6NFU - chains B and C of the 3 polymer chains in the assembly; structure by X-ray diffraction, 2.09 A resolution.

Chain B:
Name: antibody fragment light chain
Organism: Mus musculus
Notes: antibody fragment or engineered binder
Sequence (212 residues; row label = number of the first residue in the row):
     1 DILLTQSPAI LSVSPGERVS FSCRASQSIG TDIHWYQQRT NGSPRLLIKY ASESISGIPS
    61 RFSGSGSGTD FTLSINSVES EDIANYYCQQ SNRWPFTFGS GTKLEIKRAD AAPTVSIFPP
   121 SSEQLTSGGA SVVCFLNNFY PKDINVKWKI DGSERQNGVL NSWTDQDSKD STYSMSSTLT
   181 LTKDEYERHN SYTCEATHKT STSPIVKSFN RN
Cystine bridges: Cys23-Cys88, Cys134-Cys194

Chain C:
Name: pH-gated potassium channel KcsA
Organism: Streptomyces lividans
UniProtKB: P0A334 (KCSA_STRLI); numbering as in UniProt (aligned over 22-124)
Sequence (103 residues; each row starts with the number of its first residue):
    22 SALHWRAAGA ATVLLVIVLL AGSYLAVLAE RGAPGAQLIT YPRALWWSVE TATTVAYGDL
    82 YPVTLWGRCV AVVVMVAGIT SFGLVTAALA TWFVGREQER RGH
Construct notes: engineered mutation Ala77 (Gly in P0A334), Cys90 (Leu in P0A334)
Bound ions: K+ site 1 near Thr75 (its only coordinating residue here); K+ site 2 near Ala77 (its only coordinating residue here)
Residues lining bound ligands:
  - 1EM ((1S)-2-hydroxy-1-[(nonanoyloxy)methyl]ethyl myristate): Leu41, Ser44, Tyr45, Tyr62, Pro63, Leu66, Trp67, Val70, Thr85, Leu86, Arg89, Val93
  - nonan-1-ol (F09): Leu46, Leu49, Ala50, Trp87, Val91
Swiss-Prot annotation at these positions:
  - motif: Thr75, Val76, Tyr78 to Asp80 (Selectivity filter)
  - mutagenesis: Glu71 (E71A: Prevents channel inactivation)
Reported in the primary citation:
  - conformationally variable residues: Val76
  - mutagenesis - G77A (0.29 +/- 0.02 mM): unchanged binding to K+

Chain B / chain C interface:
Pairs across the interface (19; chain B residue first):
  Asp32(B) with Arg64(C), salt bridge
  Tyr50(B) with Arg64(C)
  Ser91(B) with Ile60(C)
  Asn92(B) with Ala57(C); Gln58(C); Ile60(C); Arg64(C)
  Arg93(B) with Gly56(C), hydrogen bond (side chain-backbone); Ala57(C); Ile60(C)
  Trp94(B) with Arg52(C); Gly53(C); Ala54(C); Pro55(C); Gly56(C), hydrogen bond (backbone-backbone); Ala57(C), hydrogen bond (backbone-backbone); Ile60(C)
  Phe96(B) with Arg52(C); Ile60(C), hydrophobic
Interface residues without a listed pair, chain B (8 interface residues in all): Asp1

Summary:
8 residues of chain B face 9 of chain C across their interface; the contacts include 3 hydrogen bonds and 1
salt bridge. Among the polar pairs are Asp32(B)-Arg64(C), Arg93(B)-Gly56(C) and Trp94(B)-Gly56(C). From the
paper: G77A of chain C leaves binding to K+ unchanged; conformational variability at Val76(C).
Here chain B is antibody fragment light chain (Mus musculus) and chain C is pH-gated potassium channel KcsA
(Streptomyces lividans). Entry 6NFU (Structure of the KcsA-G77A mutant or the 2,4-ion bound configuration of a
K+ channel selectivity filter) was determined by X-ray diffraction (same publication as 6NFV and 6PA0).
